7SX5 - chains A and C of the 4 polymer chains in the assembly; structure by X-ray diffraction, 2.80 A resolution.

== Chain A ==
Protein: DNA ligase 1
Source organism: Homo sapiens
Notes: EC 6.5.1.1
UniProtKB: P18858 (DNLI1_HUMAN); residues 261-918 here = UniProt positions 261-918
Chain sequence (669 residues; each row starts with the number of its first residue):
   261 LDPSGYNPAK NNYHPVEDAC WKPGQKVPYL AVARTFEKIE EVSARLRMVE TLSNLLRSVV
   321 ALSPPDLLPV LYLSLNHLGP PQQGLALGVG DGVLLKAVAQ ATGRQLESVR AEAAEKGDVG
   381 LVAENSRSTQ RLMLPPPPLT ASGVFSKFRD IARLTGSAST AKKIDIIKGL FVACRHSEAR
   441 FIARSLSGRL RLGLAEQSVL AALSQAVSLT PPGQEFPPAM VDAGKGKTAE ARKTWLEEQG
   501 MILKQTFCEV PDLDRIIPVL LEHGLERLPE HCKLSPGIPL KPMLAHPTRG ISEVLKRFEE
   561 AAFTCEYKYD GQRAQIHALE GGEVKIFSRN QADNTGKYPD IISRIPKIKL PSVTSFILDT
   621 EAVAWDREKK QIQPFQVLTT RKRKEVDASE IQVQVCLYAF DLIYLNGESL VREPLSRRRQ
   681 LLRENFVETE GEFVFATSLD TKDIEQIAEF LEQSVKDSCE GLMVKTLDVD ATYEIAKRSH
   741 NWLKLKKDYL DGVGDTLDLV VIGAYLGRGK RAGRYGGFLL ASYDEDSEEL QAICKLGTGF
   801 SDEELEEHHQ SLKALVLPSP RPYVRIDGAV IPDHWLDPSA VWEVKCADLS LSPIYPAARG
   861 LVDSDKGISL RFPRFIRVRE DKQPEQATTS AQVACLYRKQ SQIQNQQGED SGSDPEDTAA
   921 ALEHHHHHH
Not modelled in the structure: 388-390, 751, 902-929
Differences from the reference sequence: conflict Ala-346 (Glu in P18858), Ala-592 (Glu in P18858); expression tag (919-929)
Small-molecule neighbours: adenosine monophosphate (AMP): Leu-544, Glu-566, Tyr-567, Lys-568, Tyr-569, Arg-573, Arg-589, Glu-621, Phe-660, Ala-696, Glu-720, Met-723, Lys-725, Trp-742, Lys-744, Lys-746
What the authors report for this chain:
  - binding site for adenosine monophosphate: Lys-568
  - catalytic residues: Lys-568
  - conformationally variable residues (side-chain flip): Leu-544, Arg-589, Phe-872, Arg-874
  - binding site for DNA chain 2 (chain C): Phe-872, Arg-874

== Chain C ==
Molecule: DNA chain 2
Sequence (7 nucleotides; row label = number of the first residue in the row):
     1 GTCGGAC

== Interface between chain A and chain C ==
Residue-residue contacts - 17 pairs, chain A then chain C:
  Ser-303(A) / DC7(C)  hydrogen bond to the phosphate
  Ala-304(A) / DC7(C)  phosphate contact
  Arg-589(A) / DG1(C)  salt bridge to the phosphate
  Lys-744(A) / DG1(C)  salt bridge to the phosphate
  Lys-744(A) / DT2(C)  salt bridge to the phosphate
  Lys-746(A) / DT2(C)  phosphate contact
  Thr-798(A) / DC3(C)  sugar contact
  Gly-799(A) / DC3(C)  phosphate contact
  Gly-799(A) / DG4(C)  phosphate contact
  Phe-800(A) / DG4(C)  sugar contact
  Ser-801(A) / DG4(C)  phosphate contact
  Ser-801(A) / DG5(C)  phosphate contact
  Asp-802(A) / DG4(C)  phosphate contact
  Asp-802(A) / DG5(C)  hydrogen bond to the phosphate
  Phe-872(A) / DG1(C)  stacking on the base
  Arg-874(A) / DT2(C)  hydrogen bond to the phosphate
  Arg-874(A) / DC3(C)  salt bridge to the phosphate
Other interface residues (no listed pair), chain A (14 interface residues in all): Pro-547, Glu-803
Other interface residues (no listed pair), chain C (7 interface residues in all): DA6

== In short ==
Chain A and chain C form an interface of 14 and 7 residues respectively; the contacts include 3 hydrogen
bonds, 4 salt bridges and 1 aromatic stacking contact. Polar contacts include Ser-303(A)/DC7(C),
Asp-802(A)/DG5(C) and Arg-874(A)/DT2(C). The paper reports the catalytic residue Lys-568(A); a binding site
for DNA chain 2 (chain C) at Phe-872(A) and Arg-874(A).
Chain A is DNA ligase 1 (Homo sapiens) and chain C is DNA chain 2; the structure, Crystal structure of ligase
I with nick duplexes containing mismatch A:C, was determined by X-ray diffraction, deposited together with
7SUM and 7SXE.
